Entry 6VY2 (electron microscopy, 4.86 A resolution (low resolution: residue-level contacts below are approximate; hydrogen-bond / salt-bridge calls are withheld)); this record covers chains J and N of the 12 polymer chains in the assembly.

# Chain J
Protein: M1214 N1 Fab heavy chain
From: Homo sapiens
Notes: antibody fragment or engineered binder
Amino-acid sequence (226 residues; row label = number of the first residue in the row; a row labelled like 82A-82C holds insertion residues (82A, then the next letters in order)):
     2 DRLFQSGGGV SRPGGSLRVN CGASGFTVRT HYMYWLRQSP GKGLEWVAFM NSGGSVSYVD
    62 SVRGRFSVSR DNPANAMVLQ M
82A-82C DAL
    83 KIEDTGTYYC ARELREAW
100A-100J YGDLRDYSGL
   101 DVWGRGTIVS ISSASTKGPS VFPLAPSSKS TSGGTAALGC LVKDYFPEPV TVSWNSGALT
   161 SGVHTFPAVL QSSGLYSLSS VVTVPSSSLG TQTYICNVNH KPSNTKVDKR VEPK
Not modelled in the structure: 114-214
Disulfides: Cys22-Cys92

# Chain N
Protein: M1214 N1 Fab light chain
From: Homo sapiens
Notes: antibody fragment or engineered binder
Amino-acid sequence (214 residues; row label = number of the first residue in the row; note: 1 number in that range is skipped by the numbering (no residue carries it; nothing is unmodelled there); a row labelled like 27A-27C holds insertion residues (27A, then the next letters in order)):
     1 QSALAQPPS
    11 VSGSPGQSVT ITCTGIN
27A-27C DYG
    28 AAYKFVSWYQ QHPGKEPRLI MKNVKDRWSV TPNRFSGSTS GNTASLTISN LQSDDEAQYF
    88 CAVYAGGF
95A-95B TF
    96 PRLGGGTKLS V
  106A L
   107 SQPKAAPSVT LFPPSSEELQ ANKATLVCLI SDFYPGAVTV AWKADSSPVK AGVETTTPSK
   167 QSNNKYAASS YLSLTPEQWK SHRSYSCQVT HEGSTVEKTV APT
Not modelled in the structure: 1, 107-209
Disulfides: Cys23-Cys88

# How chain J and chain N interact
Contacting residue pairs (19):
  Tyr35(J) - Thr95A(N)
  Gln39(J) - Gln38(N)
  Leu45(J) - Pro44(N)
  Leu45(J) - Phe87(N)
  Trp47(J) - Phe95B(N)
  Trp47(J) - Pro96(N)
  Trp47(J) - Leu98(N)
  Ser58(J) - Thr95A(N)
  Ser58(J) - Phe95B(N)
  Arg97(J) - Tyr91(N)
  Leu100D(J) - Gly93(N)
  Arg100E(J) - Phe32(N)
  Tyr100G(J) - Lys49(N)
  Tyr100G(J) - Tyr91(N)
  Tyr100G(J) - Pro96(N)
  Ser100H(J) - Lys49(N)
  Leu100J(J) - Tyr36(N)
  Leu100J(J) - Leu46(N)
  Trp103(J) - Pro44(N)
Also at the interface, not in a pair above, chain J (20 interface residues in all): Gly44, Ala49, Phe50, Val60, Tyr91, Asp100F, Gly100I, Gly104
Also at the interface, not in a pair above, chain N (15 interface residues in all): Glu43, Trp55

# Summary
20 residues of chain J face 15 of chain N across their interface.
Here chain J is M1214 N1 Fab heavy chain and chain N is M1214 N1 Fab light chain, both from Homo sapiens.
Entry 6VY2 (Cryo-EM structure of M1214_N1 Fab in complex with CH505 TF chimeric SOSIP.664 Env trimer) was
determined by electron microscopy (same publication as 6VU2).
